7DEG - chains A and D of the 6 polymer chains in the assembly; structure by electron microscopy, 3.40 A resolution.

== Chain A (and D) ==
Name: Cytochrome c oxidase subunit I
Organism: Aquifex aeolicus (strain VF5)
Notes: chain D of this document is another copy of the same molecule, construct and numbering; everything in this record applies to it too
UniProtKB: O67937 (O67937_AQUAE); residues 6-592 here = UniProt positions 6-592
Chain sequence (587 residues; row label = number of the first residue in the row):
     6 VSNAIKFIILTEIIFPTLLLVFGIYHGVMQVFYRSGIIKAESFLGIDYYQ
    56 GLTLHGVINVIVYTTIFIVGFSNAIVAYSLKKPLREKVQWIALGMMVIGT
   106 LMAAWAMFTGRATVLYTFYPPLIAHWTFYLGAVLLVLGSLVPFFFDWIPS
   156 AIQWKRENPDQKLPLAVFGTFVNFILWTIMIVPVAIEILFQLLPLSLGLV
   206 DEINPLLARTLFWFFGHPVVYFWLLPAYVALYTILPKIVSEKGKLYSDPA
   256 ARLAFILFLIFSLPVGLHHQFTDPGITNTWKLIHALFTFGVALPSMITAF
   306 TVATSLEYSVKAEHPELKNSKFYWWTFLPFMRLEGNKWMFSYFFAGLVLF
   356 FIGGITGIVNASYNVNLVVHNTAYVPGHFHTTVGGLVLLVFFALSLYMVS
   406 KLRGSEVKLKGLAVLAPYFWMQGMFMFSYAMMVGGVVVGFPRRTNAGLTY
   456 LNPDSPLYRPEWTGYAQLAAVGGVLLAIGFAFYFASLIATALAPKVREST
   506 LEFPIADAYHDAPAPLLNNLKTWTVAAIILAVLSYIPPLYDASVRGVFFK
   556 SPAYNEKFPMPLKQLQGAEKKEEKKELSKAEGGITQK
Unresolved in the structure: 566-571
Ion coordination: Cu ion: H222, H273, H274; heme-as Fe near H383 (its only coordinating residue here); heme Fe near H385 (its only coordinating residue here)
Small-molecule neighbours:
  - 1,2-Distearoyl-sn-glycerophosphoethanolamine (3PE), molecule 1: S325, K326, F327, Y328, W329, W330, T331, F335, F349
  - 1,2-Distearoyl-sn-glycerophosphoethanolamine (3PE), molecule 2: M336, L338, G416, L417, L420, F424, F487
  - DLX (2-[(2E,6E,10Z,14Z,18Z,23R)-3,7,11,15,19,23,27-heptamethyloctacosa-2,6,10,14,18-pentaenyl]naphthalene-1,4-dione): V353, F356, I357, Y379, T386, F430, S433, Y434, M437, V438, V441, V442
  - heme-as (HAS): Y121, W218, H222, V225, Y226, W228, L229, Y233, H273, H274, F276, T293, V296, A297, S300, M301, A304, A308, W330, F349, L352, V353, F355, F356, G359, G362, I363, N365, A366, N371, H375, V380, H383, F384, T387, V388, V392, R447
  - heme (HEM): I29, G32, V33, Q35, V36, R39, Y53, L57, H60, G61, N64, V65, L120, Y121, P381, F384, H385, V388, G389, L393, W425, F432, R447, R448, T449, G478, L481
What the authors report for this chain:
  - self-association interface (contacts with another copy of this molecule): Y328, R337, E339
  - binding site for DLX: F430, M437, V438, V441
  - catalytic residues: Y226, Y233, Y237, S252, S300, T303, H515, D516

== How chain A and chain D interact ==
Contacting residue pairs - 34 pairs, chain A then chain D:
  Y328(A) - R337(D)
  Y328(A) - L338(D)
  Y328(A) - E339(D)  hydrogen bond
  T331(A) - M336(D)
  T331(A) - R337(D)
  F332(A) - R337(D)
  M336(A) - T331(D)
  R337(A) - Y328(D)
  R337(A) - T331(D)
  R337(A) - F332(D)
  L338(A) - Y328(D)
  E339(A) - E321(D)
  E339(A) - Y328(D)  hydrogen bond
  M431(A) - M431(D)  hydrophobic
  Y434(A) - L473(D)  hydrophobic
  Y434(A) - V476(D)
  A435(A) - L473(D)  hydrophobic
  V438(A) - L473(D)  hydrophobic
  P465(A) - P465(D)  hydrophobic
  E466(A) - T468(D)
  T468(A) - E466(D)
  T468(A) - Y470(D)
  G469(A) - G469(D)
  G469(A) - Y470(D)
  Y470(A) - G469(D)
  Y470(A) - Q472(D)  hydrogen bond
  Y470(A) - L473(D)  hydrophobic
  Q472(A) - Y470(D)  hydrogen bond
  L473(A) - Y434(D)  hydrophobic
  L473(A) - A435(D)  hydrophobic
  L473(A) - V438(D)  hydrophobic
  L473(A) - Y470(D)  hydrophobic
  L473(A) - L473(D)  hydrophobic
  V476(A) - Y434(D)
Also at the interface, not in a pair above, chain A (23 interface residues in all): E321, Q427, V442, Y463
Also at the interface, not in a pair above, chain D (23 interface residues in all): Q427, V442, Y463

== Summary ==
The chain A/chain D interface involves 23 residues from each chain, with 4 hydrogen bonds. Among the polar
pairs are Y328(A)-E339(D) and Y470(A)-Q472(D). Bound to chain A: heme-as, heme, compound DLX and
1,2-Distearoyl-sn-glycerophosphoethanolamine. The paper reports catalytic residues Y226(A), Y233(A) and
Y237(A) among others; a binding site for DLX at F430(A), M437(A) and V438(A) among others.
Both chains are Cytochrome c oxidase subunit I (Aquifex aeolicus (strain VF5)). Entry 7DEG (Cryo-EM structure
of a heme-copper terminal oxidase dimer provides insights into its catalytic mechanism) was determined by
electron microscopy.
